PDB entry 9G5G | X-ray diffraction, 2.71 A resolution | chain A

[Chain A]
Molecule: Glycoside hydrolase family 2 catalytic domain-containing protein
Organism: Labilibaculum antarcticum
UniProtKB: A0A1Y1CQ89 (A0A1Y1CQ89_9BACT); residues 2-529 here correspond to UniProt positions 22-549 (UniProt number = residue number + 20)
Chain sequence (537 residues; each row starts with the number of its first residue):
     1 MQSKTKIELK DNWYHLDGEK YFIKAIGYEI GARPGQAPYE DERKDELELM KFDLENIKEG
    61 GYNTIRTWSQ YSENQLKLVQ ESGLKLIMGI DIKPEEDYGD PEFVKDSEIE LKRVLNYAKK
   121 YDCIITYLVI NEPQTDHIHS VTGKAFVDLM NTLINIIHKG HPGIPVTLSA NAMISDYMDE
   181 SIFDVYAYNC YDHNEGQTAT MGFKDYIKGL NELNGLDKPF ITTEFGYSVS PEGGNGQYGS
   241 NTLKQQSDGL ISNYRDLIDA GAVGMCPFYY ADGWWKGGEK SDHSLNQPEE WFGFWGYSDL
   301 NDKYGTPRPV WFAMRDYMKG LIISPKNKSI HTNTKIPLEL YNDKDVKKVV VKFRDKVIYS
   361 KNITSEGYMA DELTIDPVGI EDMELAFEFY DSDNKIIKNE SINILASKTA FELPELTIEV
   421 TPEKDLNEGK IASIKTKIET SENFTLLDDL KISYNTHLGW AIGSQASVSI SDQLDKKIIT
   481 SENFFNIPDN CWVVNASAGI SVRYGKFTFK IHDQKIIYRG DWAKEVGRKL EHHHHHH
Disordered / not traced: 1-2, 531-537
Differences from the reference sequence: initiating methionine (1); expression tag (530-537)
Small-molecule neighbours:
  - malonic acid (MLA), molecule 1: His-193, Tyr-238, Glu-289, Trp-460
  - malonic acid (MLA), molecule 2: Lys-204, Asp-205, Lys-328, Ser-329, Ile-330, Phe-509, Lys-510
What the authors report for this chain:
  - binding site for beta-D-glucopyranose: Glu-29, Tyr-39, Asn-131, Glu-132, Glu-224, Tyr-238, Tyr-269, Lys-276, Glu-289, Trp-460
  - mutagenesis - E132A, E224A: abolished catalytic activity on all tested substrates
  - specificity-determining residues: Tyr-39, Asp-91 (proposed by the authors, not directly observed)

[Summary]
Bound to chain A: malonic acid. The paper reports a binding site for beta-D-glucopyranose at Glu-29, Tyr-39
and Asn-131 among others; E132A and E224A abolish catalytic activity on all tested substrates.
Chain A is Glycoside hydrolase family 2 catalytic domain-containing protein (Labilibaculum antarcticum); the
structure, Glycoside Hydrolase Family 157 from Labilibaculum antarcticum (LaGH157) in complex with
Laminaribiose, was determined by X-ray diffraction (same publication as 9FZ9 and 9G4N).
